PDB entry 2J8R | X-ray diffraction, 1.55 A resolution | chains A and B

== Chain A (and B) ==
Protein: Acetyltransferase PA4866 from P. aeruginosa
Source organism: Pseudomonas aeruginosa
Notes: chain B of this document is another copy of the same molecule, construct and numbering; everything in this record applies to it too
Reference sequence: Q9HUU7 (Q9HUU7_PSEAE); residue numbers follow UniProt; this construct covers 1-172
Chain sequence (172 residues; each row starts with the number of its first residue):
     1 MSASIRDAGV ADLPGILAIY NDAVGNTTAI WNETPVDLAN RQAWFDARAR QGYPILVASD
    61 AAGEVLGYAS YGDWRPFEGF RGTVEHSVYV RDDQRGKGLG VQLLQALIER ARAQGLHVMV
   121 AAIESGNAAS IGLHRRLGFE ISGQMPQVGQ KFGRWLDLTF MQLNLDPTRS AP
Unresolved in the structure: 1-2
Differences from the reference sequence: conflict A47 (Thr in Q9HUU7)
Small-molecule neighbours:
  - methionine sulfoximine (MSL; (2S)-2-amino-4-(methylsulfonimidoyl)butanoic acid), molecule 1: T28, A29, I30, W31, E85, H86, S87, A122, L158
  - methionine sulfoximine (MSL), molecule 2: R75, F77, F80
Curated features (UniProtKB/Swiss-Prot):
  - binding site (substrate): R75 to F77, E85 to S87
  - binding site (acetyl-CoA): V88 to V90, G96 to V101, N127

== How chain A and chain B interact ==
Contacting residue pairs (83; chain A residue first):
  I30(A) with F77(B), hydrophobic
  W31(A) with F77(B); E78(B); G79(B), hydrogen bond (backbone-backbone); F80(B), hydrophobic
  N32(A) with F77(B); E78(B), hydrogen bond (side chain-backbone)
  E33(A) with E78(B), hydrogen bond (backbone-side chain)
  T34(A) with E78(B), hydrogen bond
  W74(A) with R75(B); M145(B), hydrophobic; V148(B), hydrophobic; F160(B), hydrophobic
  R75(A) with W74(B); E85(B), salt bridge; A122(B)
  F77(A) with I30(B), hydrophobic; W31(B); N32(B)
  E78(A) with W31(B), hydrogen bond (backbone-backbone); N32(B), hydrogen bond (backbone-side chain); E33(B), hydrogen bond (side chain-backbone); T34(B), hydrogen bond
  G79(A) with W31(B), hydrogen bond (backbone-backbone); V148(B); G149(B); Q150(B), hydrogen bond (backbone-backbone)
  F80(A) with W31(B), hydrophobic; V148(B); L158(B), hydrophobic
  R81(A) with Q150(B), hydrogen bond
  G82(A) with Q150(B)
  T83(A) with V148(B), hydrogen bond (side chain-backbone)
  E85(A) with R75(B), salt bridge
  H117(A) with Q147(B), hydrogen bond; W155(B)
  V118(A) with Q147(B)
  A122(A) with R75(B)
  S142(A) with G143(B); Q144(B), hydrogen bond (backbone-backbone); M145(B)
  G143(A) with S142(B); G143(B)
  Q144(A) with S142(B), hydrogen bond (backbone-backbone)
  M145(A) with W74(B), hydrophobic; S142(B); Q162(B)
  P146(A) with Q162(B), hydrogen bond (backbone-side chain)
  Q147(A) with H117(B), hydrogen bond; V118(B); N164(B), hydrogen bond
  V148(A) with W74(B), hydrophobic; F80(B); T83(B), hydrogen bond (backbone-side chain); Q162(B)
  G149(A) with G79(B)
  Q150(A) with G79(B), hydrogen bond (backbone-backbone); R81(B); G82(B); P172(B)
  G153(A) with P172(B)
  R154(A) with P172(B)
  W155(A) with H117(B); R169(B), hydrogen bond (side chain-backbone); S170(B); A171(B); P172(B)
  L158(A) with F80(B), hydrophobic
  F160(A) with R75(B); M145(B), hydrophobic; F160(B), hydrophobic
  Q162(A) with M145(B); P146(B), hydrogen bond (side chain-backbone); V148(B)
  N164(A) with Q147(B), hydrogen bond
  R169(A) with W155(B), hydrogen bond (backbone-side chain)
  S170(A) with W155(B)
  A171(A) with G153(B); W155(B)
  P172(A) with Q150(B); G153(B); R154(B); W155(B), hydrophobic
Also at the interface, not in a pair above, chain A (39 interface residues in all): V120
Also at the interface, not in a pair above, chain B (39 interface residues in all): V120

== Overview ==
Chain A and chain B each contribute 39 residues to their interface; the contacts include 24 hydrogen bonds and
2 salt bridges. Polar pairs include R75(A)-E85(B), N32(A)-E78(B) and E33(A)-E78(B). Ligands of chain A:
methionine sulfoximine.
Both chains are Acetyltransferase PA4866 from P. aeruginosa (Pseudomonas aeruginosa). Entry 2J8R (Structure of
P. aeruginosa acetyltransferase PA4866 solved in complex with L-Methionine sulfoximine) was determined by
X-ray diffraction, deposited together with 2J8M and 2J8N.
